PDB entry 6EZN | electron microscopy, 3.30 A resolution | chains B and G of the 8 polymer chains in the assembly

# Chain B
Name: Dolichyl-diphosphooligosaccharide--protein glycosyltransferase subunit OST2
Organism: Saccharomyces cerevisiae (strain ATCC 204508 / S288c)
Notes: EC 2.4.99.18
UniProt: P46964 (OST2_YEAST); numbering as in UniProt (aligned over 1-130)
Chain sequence (130 residues; each row starts with the number of its first residue):
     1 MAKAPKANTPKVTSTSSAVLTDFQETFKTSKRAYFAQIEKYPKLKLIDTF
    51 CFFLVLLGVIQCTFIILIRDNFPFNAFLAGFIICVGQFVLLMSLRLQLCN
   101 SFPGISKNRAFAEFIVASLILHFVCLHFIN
Not modelled in the structure: 1-20
Ligand contacts: palmitoyl-linoleoyl phosphatidylcholine (CPL; 1-palmitoyl-2-linoleoyl-sn-glycero-3-phosphocholine): Val116, Leu119, Ile120, Phe123, Val124, His127, Asn130

# Chain G
Name: Dolichyl-diphosphooligosaccharide--protein glycosyltransferase subunit WBP1
Organism: Saccharomyces cerevisiae (strain ATCC 204508 / S288c)
Notes: EC 2.4.99.18
UniProt: P33767 (OSTB_YEAST); numbering as in UniProt (aligned over 1-430)
Chain sequence (430 residues; each row starts with the number of its first residue):
     1 MRTDWNFFFCILLQAIFVVGTQTSRTLVLYDQSTEPLEEYSVYLKDLEQR
    51 NYKLEYLDINSTSTTVDLYDKEQRLFDNIIVFPTKGGKNLARQIPVKQLI
   101 KFFENEGNILCMSSPGAVPNTIRLFLNELGIYPSPKGHVIRDYFSPSSEE
   151 LVVSSNHLLNKYVYNARKSEDFVFGESSAALLENREQIVPILNAPRTSFT
   201 ESKGKCNSWTSGSQGFLVVGFQNLNNARLVWIGSSDFLKNKNQDSNQEFA
   251 KELLKWTFNEKSVIKSVHAVHSHADGTSYDEEPYKIKDKVIYSVGFSEWN
   301 GEEWLPHIADDIQFELRQVDPYYRLTLSPSGNDSETQYYTTGEFILPDRH
   351 GVFTFLTDYRKIGLSFTTDKDVKAIRHLANDEYPRSWEISNSWVYISAIC
   401 GVIVAWIFFVVSFVTTSSVGKKLETFKKTN
Not modelled in the structure: 1-24, 419-430
Covalently attached groups: N-acetylglucosamine (NAG) linked to Asn60, Asn332
UniProt features mapped onto this chain:
  - glycosylation (N-linked (GlcNAc...) asparagine): Asn60, Asn332
From the paper describing this entry:
  - post-translational modification sites: Asn60, Asn332

# Chain B / chain G interface
Contacting residue pairs (49):
  Pro42(B) with Ser417(G); Ser418(G)
  Lys43(B) with Phe413(G); Thr416(G); Ser418(G)
  Leu46(B) with Phe409(G), hydrophobic; Ser412(G)
  Ile47(B) with Phe409(G), hydrophobic
  Phe50(B) with Ala405(G), hydrophobic; Phe409(G), hydrophobic
  Leu57(B) with Ala398(G); Val402(G), hydrophobic
  Gln61(B) with Tyr395(G); Ala398(G)
  Phe64(B) with Asn391(G); Val394(G), hydrophobic; Tyr395(G)
  Ile65(B) with Tyr395(G)
  Ile68(B) with Asn391(G)
  Phe72(B) with Ile389(G), hydrophobic; Asn391(G)
  Pro73(B) with Asn391(G); Ser392(G)
  Ala76(B) with Ser392(G); Tyr395(G)
  Phe77(B) with Tyr395(G), hydrophobic
  Ala79(B) with Ile399(G), hydrophobic
  Gly80(B) with Ile399(G)
  Ile83(B) with Ile399(G), hydrophobic
  Cys84(B) with Val402(G), hydrophobic
  Gln87(B) with Trp406(G)
  Leu91(B) with Phe409(G), hydrophobic
  Leu98(B) with Phe413(G), hydrophobic
  Phe111(B) with Val410(G), hydrophobic; Phe413(G), hydrophobic; Val414(G), hydrophobic
  Phe114(B) with Trp406(G); Phe409(G), hydrophobic
  Ser118(B) with Trp406(G), hydrogen bond
  Leu119(B) with Trp406(G), hydrophobic
  His122(B) with Trp406(G)
  Cys125(B) with Ile399(G)
  Leu126(B) with Ile399(G), hydrophobic; Ile403(G), hydrophobic
  Ile129(B) with Ser386(G); Tyr395(G), hydrophobic; Ile399(G), hydrophobic
  Asn130(B) with Arg385(G), hydrogen bond; Ser386(G), hydrogen bond (backbone-side chain)
Also at the interface, not in a pair above, chain B (33 interface residues in all): Tyr41, Asp70, Ile115
Also at the interface, not in a pair above, chain G (23 interface residues in all): Asn380, Ile396

# Overview
33 residues of chain B and 23 residues of chain G are in contact, with 3 hydrogen bonds. Polar contacts
include Ser118(B)-Trp406(G), Asn130(B)-Arg385(G) and Asn130(B)-Ser386(G). Chain B binds palmitoyl-linoleoyl
phosphatidylcholine. Covalently linked N-acetylglucosamine: at Asn60(G) and Asn332(G). The paper reports
modification sites Asn60(G) and Asn332(G).
Here chain B is Dolichyl-diphosphooligosaccharide--protein glycosyltransferase subunit OST2 and chain G is
Dolichyl-diphosphooligosaccharide--protein glycosyltransferase subunit WBP1, both from Saccharomyces
cerevisiae (strain ATCC 204508 / S288c). Entry 6EZN (Cryo-EM structure of the yeast oligosaccharyltransferase
(OST) complex) was determined by electron microscopy.
